2XFR - chain A; structure by X-ray diffraction, 0.97 A resolution.

== Chain A ==
Molecule: Beta-amylase
Organism: Hordeum vulgare
Notes: EC 3.2.1.2
UniProtKB: P16098 (AMYB_HORVU); numbering as in UniProt (aligned over 1-535)
Sequence (535 residues; each row starts with the number of its first residue):
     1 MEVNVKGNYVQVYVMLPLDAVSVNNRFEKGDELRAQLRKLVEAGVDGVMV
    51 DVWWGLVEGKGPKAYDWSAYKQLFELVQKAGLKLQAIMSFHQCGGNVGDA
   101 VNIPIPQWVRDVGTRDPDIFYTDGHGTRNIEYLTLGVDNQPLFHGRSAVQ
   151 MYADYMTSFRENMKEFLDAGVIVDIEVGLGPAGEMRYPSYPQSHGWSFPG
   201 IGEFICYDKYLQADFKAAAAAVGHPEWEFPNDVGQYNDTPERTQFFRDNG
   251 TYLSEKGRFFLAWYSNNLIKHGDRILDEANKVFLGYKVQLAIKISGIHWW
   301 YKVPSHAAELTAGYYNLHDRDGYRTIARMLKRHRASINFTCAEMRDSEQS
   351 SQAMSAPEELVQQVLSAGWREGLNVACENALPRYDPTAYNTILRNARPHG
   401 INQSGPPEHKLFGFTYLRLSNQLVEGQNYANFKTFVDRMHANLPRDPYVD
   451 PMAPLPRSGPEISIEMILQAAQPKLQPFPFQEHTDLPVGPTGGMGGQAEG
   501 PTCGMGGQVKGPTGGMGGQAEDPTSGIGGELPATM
Disordered / not traced: 1-2, 490-535
Curated features (UniProtKB/Swiss-Prot):
  - active site: Glu184 (Proton donor), Glu378 (Proton acceptor)
  - binding site (substrate): Asp51, His91, Asp99, Lys293, His298, Thr340, Asn379, Ala380, Arg418

== Overview ==
UniProt lists active-site residues Glu184 and Glu378 and 9 substrate-binding residues.
Chain A is Beta-amylase (Hordeum vulgare); the structure, Crystal structure of barley beta-amylase at atomic
resolution, was determined by X-ray diffraction together with 2XFF, 2XFY, 2XG9, 2XGB and 2XGI from the same
study.
